1MBV - chains A and B; structure by X-ray diffraction, 3.30 A resolution.

[Chain A]
Molecule: ATP-Dependent clp Protease ATP-Binding Subunit clp A
From: Escherichia coli
UniProtKB: P0ABH9 (CLPA_ECOLI); residue numbers follow UniProt; this construct covers 1-142
Chain sequence (142 residues; each row starts with the number of its first residue):
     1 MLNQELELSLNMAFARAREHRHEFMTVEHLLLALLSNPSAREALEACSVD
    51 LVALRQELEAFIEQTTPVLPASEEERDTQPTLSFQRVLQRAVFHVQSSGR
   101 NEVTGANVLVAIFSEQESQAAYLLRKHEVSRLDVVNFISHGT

[Chain B]
Molecule: Protein yljA
From: Escherichia coli
UniProtKB: P0A8Q6 (CLPS_ECOLI); numbering as in UniProt (aligned over 1-106)
Chain sequence (106 residues; row label = number of the first residue in the row):
     1 MGKTNDWLDFDQLAEEKVRDALKPPSMYKVILVNDDYTPMEFVIDVLQKF
    51 FSYDVERATQLMLAVHYQGKAICGVFTAEVAETKVAMVNKYARENEHPLL
   101 CTLEKA
Disordered / not traced: 1-20

[Interface between chain A and chain B]
Pairs across the interface (25; chain A residue first):
  E23(A) - K84(B)  salt bridge
  F24(A) - V80(B)  hydrophobic
  F24(A) - T83(B)
  F24(A) - K84(B)
  F24(A) - M87(B)  hydrophobic
  T26(A) - E79(B)
  V27(A) - E79(B)  hydrogen bond (backbone-side chain)
  E28(A) - E79(B)
  F61(A) - T77(B)
  T65(A) - T77(B)
  R76(A) - K49(B)
  T81(A) - E79(B)  hydrogen bond
  T81(A) - T83(B)
  L82(A) - E82(B)
  L82(A) - T83(B)  hydrogen bond (backbone-side chain)
  S83(A) - E79(B)
  R86(A) - E82(B)  salt bridge
  E117(A) - P25(B)
  E117(A) - Y28(B)  hydrogen bond
  E117(A) - A78(B)
  S118(A) - P25(B)
  Q119(A) - P25(B)
  Y122(A) - K23(B)
  Y122(A) - P24(B)
  Y122(A) - P25(B)
Also at the interface, not in a pair above, chain A (19 interface residues in all): P67, P70, K126
Also at the interface, not in a pair above, chain B (17 interface residues in all): L22, S52, F76, A86

[In short]
The interface between chain A and chain B involves 19 residues on one side and 17 on the other; the contacts
include 4 hydrogen bonds and 2 salt bridges. Polar contacts include E23(A)-K84(B), R86(A)-E82(B) and
V27(A)-E79(B).
Chain A is ATP-Dependent clp Protease ATP-Binding Subunit clp A and chain B is Protein yljA, both from
Escherichia coli; the structure, CRYSTAL STRUCTURE ANALYSIS OF ClpSN HETERODIMER TETRAGONAL FORM, was
determined by X-ray diffraction together with 1MBU and 1MBX from the same study.
